9CZJ - chains B and E of the 8 polymer chains in the assembly; structure by electron microscopy, 3.54 A resolution.

# Chain B
Protein: Isoform 5 of Calcium-activated potassium channel subunit alpha-1
Organism: Homo sapiens
UniProt: Q12791 (KCMA1_HUMAN), isoform Q12791-5; residues 1-1056 here correspond to UniProt positions 66-1121 (UniProt number = residue number + 65)
Amino-acid sequence (1056 residues; row label = number of the first residue in the row):
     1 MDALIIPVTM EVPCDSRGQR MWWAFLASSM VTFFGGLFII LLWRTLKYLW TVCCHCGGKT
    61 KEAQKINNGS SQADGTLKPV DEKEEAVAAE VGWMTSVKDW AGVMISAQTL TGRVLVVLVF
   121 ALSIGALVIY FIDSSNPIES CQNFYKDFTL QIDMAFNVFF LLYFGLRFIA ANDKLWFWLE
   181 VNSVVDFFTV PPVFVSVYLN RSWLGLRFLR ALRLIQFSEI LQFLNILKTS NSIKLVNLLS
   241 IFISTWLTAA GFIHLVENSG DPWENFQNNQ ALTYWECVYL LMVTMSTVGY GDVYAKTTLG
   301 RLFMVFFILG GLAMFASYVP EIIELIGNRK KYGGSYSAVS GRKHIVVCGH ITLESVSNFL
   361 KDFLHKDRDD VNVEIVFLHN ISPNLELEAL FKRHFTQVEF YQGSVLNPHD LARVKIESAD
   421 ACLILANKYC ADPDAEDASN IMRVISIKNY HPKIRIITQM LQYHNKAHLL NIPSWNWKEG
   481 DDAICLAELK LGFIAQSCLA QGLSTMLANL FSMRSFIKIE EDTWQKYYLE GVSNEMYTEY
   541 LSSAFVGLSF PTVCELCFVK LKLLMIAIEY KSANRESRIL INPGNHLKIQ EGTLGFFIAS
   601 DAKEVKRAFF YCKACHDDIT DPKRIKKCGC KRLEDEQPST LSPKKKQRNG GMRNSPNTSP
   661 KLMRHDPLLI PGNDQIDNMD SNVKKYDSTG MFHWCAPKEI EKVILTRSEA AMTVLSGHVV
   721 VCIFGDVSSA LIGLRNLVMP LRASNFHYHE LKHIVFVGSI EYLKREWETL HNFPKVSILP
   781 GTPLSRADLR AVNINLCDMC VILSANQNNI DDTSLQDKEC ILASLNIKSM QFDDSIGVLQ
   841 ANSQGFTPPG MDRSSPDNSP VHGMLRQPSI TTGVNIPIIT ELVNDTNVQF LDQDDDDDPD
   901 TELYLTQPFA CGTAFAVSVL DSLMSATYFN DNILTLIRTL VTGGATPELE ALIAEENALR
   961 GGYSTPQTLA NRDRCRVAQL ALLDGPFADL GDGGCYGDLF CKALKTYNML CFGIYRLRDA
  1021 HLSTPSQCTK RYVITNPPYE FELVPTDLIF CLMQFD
Unresolved in the structure: 1-18, 53-92, 632-680, 835-870
Swiss-Prot annotation at these positions:
  - region: L491 to F511 (Segment S7), L548 to I568 (Segment S8), C612 to H616 (Heme-binding motif)
  - motif: T287 to Y290 (Selectivity for potassium)
  - binding site (Mg(2+)): E374, Q397, E399
  - lipidation (S-palmitoyl cysteine): C53, C54, C56

# Chain E
Protein: Large-conductance Ca2+-activated K+ channel beta2 subunit, Calcium-activated potassium channel subunit beta-4
Organism: Homo sapiens
Notes: fragment: N-terminal 45 residues of kcnmb2 ligated to kcnmb4 (devoid of N terminal first 15 residues)
UniProt: chimeric construct of B5BNX0, Q86W47: residues 2-44 from B5BNX0 (B5BNX0_HUMAN) positions 2-44 (same numbers); residues 45-240 from Q86W47 positions 15-210 (UniProt number = residue number - 30)
Amino-acid sequence (239 residues; numbered 2 to 240; the number before each row is that of its first residue):
     2 FIWTSGRTSS SYRHDEKRNI YQKIRDHDLL DKRKTVTALK AGEDKSIRLG LFLIISGVVS
    62 LFIFGFCWLS PALQDLQATE ANCTVLSVQQ IGEVFECTFT CGADCRGTSQ YPCVQVYVNN
   122 SESNSRALLH SDEHQLLTNP KCSYIPPCKR ENQKNLESVM NWQQYWKDEI GSQPFTCYFN
   182 QHQRPDDVLL HRTHDEIVLL HCFLWPLVTF VVGVLIVVLT ICAKSLAVKA EAMKKRKFS
Unresolved in the structure: 2-35, 228-240
Swiss-Prot annotation at these positions:
  - glycosylation (N-linked (GlcNAc...) asparagine): N83, N120

# Chain B / chain E interface
Pairs across the interface (17):
  V128(B) - F63(E)  hydrophobic
  V128(B) - F67(E)  hydrophobic
  F131(B) - F67(E)  hydrophobic
  I132(B) - F67(E)  hydrophobic
  I132(B) - L70(E)  hydrophobic
  N136(B) - L74(E)
  S140(B) - Q184(E)
  C141(B) - H183(E)  hydrogen bond (side chain-backbone)
  C141(B) - Q184(E)  hydrogen bond
  F144(B) - Q78(E)
  F144(B) - H183(E)
  Y145(B) - L74(E)  hydrophobic
  Y336(B) - L40(E)
  G341(B) - T36(E)  hydrogen bond (backbone-backbone)
  G341(B) - V37(E)
  R342(B) - T36(E)
  K415(B) - L40(E)
Also at the interface, not in a pair above, chain B (15 interface residues in all): W275, S337, S340
Also at the interface, not in a pair above, chain E (11 interface residues in all): G66
The authors on this interface:
  - interface residues, chain B: V339(B)

# In short
Chain B and chain E form an interface of 15 and 11 residues respectively; the contacts include 3 hydrogen
bonds. Among the polar pairs are C141(B)-H183(E), C141(B)-Q184(E) and G341(B)-T36(E). UniProt lists 3
Mg2+-binding residues on chain B. From the paper: the interface residue V339(B).
Here chain B is Isoform 5 of Calcium-activated potassium channel subunit alpha-1 and chain E is
Large-conductance Ca2+-activated K+ channel beta2 subunit, Calcium-activated potassium channel subunit beta-4,
both from Homo sapiens. Entry 9CZJ (Ca2+ free hSlo1 + beta2N-beta4 channel in detergent) was determined by
electron microscopy (same publication as 9CZH, 9CZK, 9CZM, 9CZO, 9CZQ, 9D18 and 9D19).
